PDB entry 4IDX | X-ray diffraction, 3.21 A resolution | chains B and C of the 3 polymer chains in the assembly

== Chain B (and C) ==
Protein: Nucleocapsid protein
Source organism: Schmallenberg virus
Notes: chain C of this document is another copy of the same molecule, construct and numbering; everything in this record applies to it too
Reference sequence: H2AM13 (H2AM13_SBV); numbering as in UniProt (aligned over 1-233)
Sequence (233 residues; numbered 1 to 233; the number before each row is that of its first residue):
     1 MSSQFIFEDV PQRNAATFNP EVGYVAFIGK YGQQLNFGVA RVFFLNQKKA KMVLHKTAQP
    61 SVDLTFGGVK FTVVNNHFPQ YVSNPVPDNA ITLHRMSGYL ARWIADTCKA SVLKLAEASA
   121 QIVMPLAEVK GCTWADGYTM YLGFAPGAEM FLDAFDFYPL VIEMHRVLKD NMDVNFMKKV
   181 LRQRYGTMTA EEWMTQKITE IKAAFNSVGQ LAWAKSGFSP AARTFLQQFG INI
Not modelled in the structure: 1-16, 226-233 (chain C: 1-15, 229-233)
UniProt features mapped onto this chain:
  - binding site (RNA): Gln12, Ala15, Ala16, Lys48, Lys51, His77, Arg95, Arg166, Lys178, Lys179, Arg182, Arg184
  - mutagenesis: Arg41 (R41G: 98% loss of RNA binding and RNA replication activities; when associted with Q-51), Lys48 (K48E: 99% loss of RNA binding and RNA replication activities), Lys51 (K51Q: 98% loss of RNA binding and RNA replication activities; when associted with G-41)
From the paper describing this entry:
  - self-association interface (contacts with another copy of this molecule): Ile28, Lys30, Met164, Leu168, Glu192, Trp193, Ile201, Lys202, Phe218, Ala222, Arg223, Thr224, Phe225, Leu226, Gln227
  - mutagenesis - R41G, R41G/K51Q, K48E, K51Q: decreased binding to RNA

== Chain B / chain C interface ==
Residue-residue contacts (11):
  Val112(B) - Ala116(C)
  Val112(B) - Ser119(C)
  Leu115(B) - Val112(C)  hydrophobic
  Ala116(B) - Val112(C)
  Ala116(B) - Leu113(C)
  Ser119(B) - Val112(C)
  Glu200(B) - Asn206(C)
  Lys202(B) - Lys197(C)
  Asn206(B) - Gln196(C)
  Asn206(B) - Glu200(C)
  Gln210(B) - Gln196(C)
Also at the interface, not in a pair above, chain B (14 interface residues in all): Lys109, Leu113, Trp134, Ala135, Thr199, Ala203
Also at the interface, not in a pair above, chain C (13 interface residues in all): Lys109, Leu115, Ala135, Lys202, Ala203

== In short ==
14 residues of chain B and 13 residues of chain C are in contact. UniProt lists 12 RNA-binding residues and 3
mutagenesis sites on chain B. The paper reports that R41G, R41G/K51Q and K48E of chain B, among others, reduce
binding to RNA; a self-association interface involving Ile28(B), Lys30(B) and Met164(B) among others.
Chain B and chain C are both Nucleocapsid protein (Schmallenberg virus); the structure, hexameric crystal
structure of Schmallenberg virus nucleoprotein, was determined by X-ray diffraction (same publication as
4IDU).
